Entry 6R7Z (electron microscopy, 5.14 A resolution (low resolution: residue-level contacts below are approximate; hydrogen-bond / salt-bridge calls are withheld)); this record covers chains A and B.

# Chain A (and B)
Protein: Anoctamin-10
Organism: Homo sapiens
Notes: chain B of this document is another copy of the same molecule, construct and numbering; everything in this record applies to it too
UniProt: Q9NW15 (ANO10_HUMAN); numbering as in UniProt (aligned over 1-660)
Amino-acid sequence (667 residues; each row starts with the number of its first residue):
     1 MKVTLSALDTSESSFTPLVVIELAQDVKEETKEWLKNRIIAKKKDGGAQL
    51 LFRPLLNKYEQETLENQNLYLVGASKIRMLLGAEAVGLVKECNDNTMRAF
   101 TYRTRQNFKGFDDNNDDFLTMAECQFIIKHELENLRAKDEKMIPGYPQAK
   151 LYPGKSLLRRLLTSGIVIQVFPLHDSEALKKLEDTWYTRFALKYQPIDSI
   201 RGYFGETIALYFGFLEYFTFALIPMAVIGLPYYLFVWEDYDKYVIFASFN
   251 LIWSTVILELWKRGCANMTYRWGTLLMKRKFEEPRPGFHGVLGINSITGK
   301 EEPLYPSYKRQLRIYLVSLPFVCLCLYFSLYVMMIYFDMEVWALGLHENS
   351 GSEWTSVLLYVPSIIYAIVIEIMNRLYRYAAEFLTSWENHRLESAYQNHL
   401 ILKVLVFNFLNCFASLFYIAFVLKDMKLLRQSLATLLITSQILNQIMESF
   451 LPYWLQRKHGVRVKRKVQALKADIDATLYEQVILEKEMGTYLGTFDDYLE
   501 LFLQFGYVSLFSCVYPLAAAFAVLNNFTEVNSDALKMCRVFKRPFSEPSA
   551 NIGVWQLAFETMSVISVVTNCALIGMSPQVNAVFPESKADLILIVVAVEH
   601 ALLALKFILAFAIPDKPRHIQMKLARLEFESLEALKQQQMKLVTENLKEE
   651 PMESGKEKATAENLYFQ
Not modelled in the structure: 1-13, 139-140, 463-474, 642-667
Construct notes: expression tag (661-667)
Swiss-Prot annotation at these positions:
  - natural variant: L510 (L510R: In SCAR10)
From the paper describing this entry:
  - conformationally variable residues (order/disorder transition): V463 to I474
  - specificity-determining residues: S363 (by similarity / conservation)

# Chain A / chain B interface
Residue-residue contacts (3):
  T298(A) - F629(B)
  F607(A) - F607(B)
  F629(A) - T298(B)
Other interface residues (no listed pair), chain A (8 interface residues in all): I297, K588, A589, V596, R626
Other interface residues (no listed pair), chain B (8 interface residues in all): I297, K588, A589, V596, R626

# Summary
The chain A/chain B interface involves 8 residues from each chain. From the paper: the specificity determinant
S363(A); conformational variability at V463(A).
Chain A and chain B are both Anoctamin-10 (Homo sapiens); the structure, CryoEM structure of calcium-free
human TMEM16K / Anoctamin 10 in detergent (closed form), was determined by electron microscopy together with
6R65, 6R7X and 6R7Y from the same study.
